Entry 6W4X (electron microscopy, 3.60 A resolution); this record covers chains A and B of the 4 polymer chains in the assembly.

== Chain A (and B) ==
Name: Ribonucleoside-diphosphate reductase 1 subunit alpha
Organism: Escherichia coli (strain K12)
Notes: EC 1.17.4.1; chain B of this document is another copy of the same molecule, construct and numbering; everything in this record applies to it too
Reference sequence: P00452 (RIR1_ECOLI); residues 1-761 here = UniProt positions 1-761
Sequence (761 residues; numbered 1 to 761; the number before each row is that of its first residue):
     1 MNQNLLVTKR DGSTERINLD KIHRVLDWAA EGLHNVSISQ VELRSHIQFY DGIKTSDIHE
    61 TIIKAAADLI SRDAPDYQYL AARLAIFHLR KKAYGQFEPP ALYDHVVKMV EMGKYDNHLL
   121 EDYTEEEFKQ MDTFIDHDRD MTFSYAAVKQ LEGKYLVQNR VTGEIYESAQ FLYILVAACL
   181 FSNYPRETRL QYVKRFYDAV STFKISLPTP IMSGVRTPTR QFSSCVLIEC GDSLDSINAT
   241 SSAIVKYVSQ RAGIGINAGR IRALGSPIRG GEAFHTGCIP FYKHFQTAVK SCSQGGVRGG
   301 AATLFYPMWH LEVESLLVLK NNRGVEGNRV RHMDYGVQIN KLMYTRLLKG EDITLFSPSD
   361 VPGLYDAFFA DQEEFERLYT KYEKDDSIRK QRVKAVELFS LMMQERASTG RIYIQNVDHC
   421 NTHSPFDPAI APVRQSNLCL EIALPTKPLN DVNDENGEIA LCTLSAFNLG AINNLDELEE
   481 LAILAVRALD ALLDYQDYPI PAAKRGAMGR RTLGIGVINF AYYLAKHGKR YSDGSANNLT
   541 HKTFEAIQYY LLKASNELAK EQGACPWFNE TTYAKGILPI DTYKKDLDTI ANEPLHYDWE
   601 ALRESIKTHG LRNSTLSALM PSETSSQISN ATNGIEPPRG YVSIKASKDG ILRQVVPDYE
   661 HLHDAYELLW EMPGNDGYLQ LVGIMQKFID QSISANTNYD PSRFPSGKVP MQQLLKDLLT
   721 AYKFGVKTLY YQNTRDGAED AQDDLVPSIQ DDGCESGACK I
Unresolved in the structure: 737-761 (chain B: 1-4, 743-761)
Swiss-Prot annotation at these positions:
  - active site: Asn-437 (Proton acceptor), Cys-439 (Cysteine radical intermediate), Glu-441 (Proton acceptor)
  - binding site (ATP): Lys-9, Glu-15 to Lys-21, Thr-55, Lys-91
  - binding site (GDP): Thr-209, Asn-437, Glu-441, Glu-623 to Ser-625
  - binding site (dTTP): Asp-232 to Leu-234, Arg-262, Arg-269
  - site: Cys-225 (Important for hydrogen atom transfer), Cys-462 (Important for hydrogen atom transfer), Tyr-730 (Important for electron transfer), Tyr-731 (Important for electron transfer), Cys-754 (Interacts with thioredoxin/glutaredoxin), Cys-759 (Interacts with thioredoxin/glutaredoxin)
  - modified residue: Lys-283 (N6-acetyllysine)
Disulfide bonds: Cys-225/Cys-462
Ligand contacts:
  - dTTP (TTP), molecule 1: Asp-232, Ser-233, Leu-234, Asp-235, Ile-237, Ile-261, Arg-262, Ile-268, Arg-269, His-275, Phe-281
  - dTTP (TTP), molecule 2: Ser-249, Arg-251, Cys-292
From the paper describing this entry:
  - contacts within the chain: Cys-225/Cys-462, Tyr-730/Tyr-731 (pi stacking)
  - catalytic residues: Cys-439
  - conformationally variable residues: Cys-225, Cys-462

== Chain A / chain B interface ==
Pairs across the interface (44; chain A residue first):
  Leu-234(A) / Val-245(B)  hydrophobic
  Leu-234(A) / Ser-249(B)
  Leu-234(A) / Cys-292(B)  hydrophobic
  Asp-235(A) / Lys-246(B)  salt bridge
  Asn-238(A) / Ser-242(B)  hydrogen bond (side chain-backbone)
  Asn-238(A) / Val-245(B)
  Asn-238(A) / Lys-246(B)
  Ser-242(A) / Asn-238(B)
  Ser-242(A) / Ser-242(B)
  Val-245(A) / Asn-238(B)
  Lys-246(A) / Asn-238(B)
  Ser-249(A) / Leu-234(B)
  Gln-250(A) / Arg-269(B)  hydrogen bond
  Gly-265(A) / Val-161(B)
  Pro-267(A) / Val-161(B)  hydrophobic
  Arg-269(A) / Thr-219(B)
  Gly-270(A) / Lys-114(B)  hydrogen bond (backbone-side chain)
  Gly-271(A) / Gln-158(B)
  Gly-271(A) / Asn-159(B)
  Gly-271(A) / Arg-160(B)  hydrogen bond (backbone-backbone)
  Glu-272(A) / Arg-160(B)
  Ala-273(A) / Arg-160(B)
  Ala-273(A) / Val-161(B)
  Phe-274(A) / Arg-160(B)
  Phe-274(A) / Val-161(B)  hydrophobic
  Phe-274(A) / Gly-295(B)
  Thr-276(A) / Ser-291(B)
  Thr-276(A) / Gln-294(B)
  Thr-276(A) / Gly-295(B)
  Pro-280(A) / Ser-291(B)
  Phe-281(A) / Cys-292(B)  hydrophobic
  Lys-283(A) / Thr-287(B)
  His-284(A) / Ser-241(B)
  His-284(A) / His-284(B)
  His-284(A) / Thr-287(B)
  His-284(A) / Ala-288(B)
  Thr-287(A) / His-284(B)
  Thr-287(A) / Thr-287(B)  hydrogen bond
  Ala-288(A) / His-284(B)
  Ser-291(A) / Pro-280(B)
  Cys-292(A) / Phe-281(B)  hydrophobic
  Gln-294(A) / Thr-276(B)  hydrogen bond
  Glu-326(A) / Glu-326(B)
  Asp-451(A) / Asn-453(B)
Also at the interface, not in a pair above, chain A (32 interface residues in all): Gln-221, Arg-251, Ser-266, Val-452
Also at the interface, not in a pair above, chain B (31 interface residues in all): Arg-251, Ala-273, Lys-283, Gly-296, Val-452

== In short ==
32 residues of chain A face 31 of chain B across their interface, with 6 hydrogen bonds and 1 salt bridge.
Polar contacts include Asp-235(A)/Lys-246(B), Asn-238(A)/Ser-242(B) and Gln-250(A)/Arg-269(B). Ligands of
chain A: dTTP. From the paper: the catalytic residue Cys-439(A); conformational variability at Cys-225(A) and
Cys-462(A).
Chain A and chain B are both Ribonucleoside-diphosphate reductase 1 subunit alpha (Escherichia coli (strain
K12)); the structure, Holocomplex of E. coli class Ia ribonucleotide reductase with GDP and TTP, was
determined by electron microscopy.
